Entry 6R1U (electron microscopy, 4.36 A resolution (low resolution: residue-level contacts below are approximate; hydrogen-bond / salt-bridge calls are withheld)); this record covers chains D and J of the 13 polymer chains in the assembly.

== Chain D ==
Name: Histone H2B 1.1
Organism: Xenopus laevis
UniProtKB: P02281 (H2B11_XENLA); residues 1-122 here correspond to UniProt positions 5-126 (UniProt number = residue number + 4)
Chain sequence (122 residues; numbered 1 to 122; the number before each row is that of its first residue):
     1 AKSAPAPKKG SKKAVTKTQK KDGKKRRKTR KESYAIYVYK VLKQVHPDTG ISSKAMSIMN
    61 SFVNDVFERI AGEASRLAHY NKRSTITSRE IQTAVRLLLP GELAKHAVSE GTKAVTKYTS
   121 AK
Disordered / not traced: 1-25, 122
Construct notes: conflict Thr29 (Ser33 in P02281)
UniProt features mapped onto this chain:
  - modified residue: Lys2 (N6-acetyllysine), Lys9 (N6-acetyllysine), Ser11 (Phosphoserine), Lys12 (N6-acetyllysine), Lys17 (N6-acetyllysine)
  - glycosylation: Ser109 (O-linked (GlcNAc) serine)
  - cross-link: Lys117 (Glycyl lysine isopeptide (Lys-Gly) (interchain with G-Cter in ubiquitin))

== Chain J ==
Molecule: 147-nt DNA strand
Sequence (147 nucleotides; numbered -73 to 73; the number before each row is that of its first residue; numbers below 1 keep their minus sign (DA-73 is residue -73)):
   -73 ATCGAGAATC CCGGTGCCGA GGCCGCTCAA TTGGTCGTAG ACAGCTCTAG CACCGCTTAA
   -13 ACGCACGTAC GCGCTGTCCC CCGCGTTTTA ACCGCCAAGG GGATTACTCC CTAGTCTCCA
    47 GGCACGTGTC AGATATATAC ATCCGAT

== How chain D and chain J interact ==
Pairs across the interface (11; chain D residue first):
  Lys28(D) with DA50(J); DC51(J)
  Thr29(D) with DA50(J)
  Arg30(D) with DC49(J); DA50(J)
  Lys31(D) with DA50(J)
  Glu32(D) with DC49(J)
  Ser33(D) with DC49(J)
  Ile36(D) with DC49(J)
  Tyr37(D) with DG48(J)
  Lys40(D) with DG48(J)
Interface residues without a listed pair, chain D (11 interface residues in all): Arg27, Thr85
Interface residues without a listed pair, chain J (7 interface residues in all): DT38, DG47, DG52

== Summary ==
11 residues of chain D face 7 of chain J across their interface.
Chain D is Histone H2B 1.1 (Xenopus laevis) and chain J is a 147-nt DNA strand; the structure, Structure of
LSD2/NPAC-linker/nucleosome core particle complex: Class 2, was determined by electron microscopy together
with 6R1T and 6R25 from the same study.
